5J51 - chains A and B of the 4 polymer chains in the assembly; structure by X-ray diffraction, 1.67 A resolution.

# Chain A
Name: Agglutinin alpha chain
From: Artocarpus integer
Reference sequence: P18670 (LECA_ARTIN); residues 1-133 here = UniProt positions 1-133
Amino-acid sequence (133 residues; numbered 1 to 133; the number before each row is that of its first residue):
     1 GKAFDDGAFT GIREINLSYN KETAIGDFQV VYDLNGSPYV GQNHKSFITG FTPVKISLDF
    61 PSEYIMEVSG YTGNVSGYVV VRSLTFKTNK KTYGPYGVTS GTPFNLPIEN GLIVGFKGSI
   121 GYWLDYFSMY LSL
Swiss-Prot annotation at these positions:
  - region: Val68 to Asn89 (IgA-binding)
  - glycosylation (N-linked (GlcNAc...) asparagine): Asn43, Asn74
What the authors report for this chain:
  - binding site for alpha-D-galactopyranose: Gly1, Phe47, Tyr78, Tyr122, Trp123, Asp125

# Chain B
Name: Agglutinin beta-3 chain
From: Artocarpus integer
Reference sequence: P18673 (LECB3_ARTIN); residue numbers follow UniProt; this construct covers 2-20
Amino-acid sequence (19 residues; row label = number of the first residue in the row):
     2 EQSGISQTVI VGPWGAKVS
Unresolved in the structure: 2-3, 19-20

# Chain A / chain B interface
Contacting residue pairs (27; chain A residue first):
  Ala8(A) - Thr9(B)
  Thr72(A) - Gly16(B)
  Val79(A) - Gly16(B)
  Val79(A) - Ala17(B)
  Val81(A) - Trp15(B)
  Phe104(A) - Trp15(B)
  Leu106(A) - Val12(B)  hydrophobic
  Leu106(A) - Trp15(B)  hydrophobic
  Asp125(A) - Gly16(B)
  Asp125(A) - Ala17(B)  hydrogen bond (backbone-backbone)
  Tyr126(A) - Trp15(B)
  Tyr126(A) - Ala17(B)
  Phe127(A) - Pro14(B)
  Phe127(A) - Trp15(B)  hydrogen bond (backbone-backbone)
  Ser128(A) - Ile11(B)
  Ser128(A) - Val12(B)
  Ser128(A) - Gly13(B)
  Ser128(A) - Pro14(B)
  Met129(A) - Ile11(B)
  Met129(A) - Val12(B)  hydrogen bond (backbone-backbone)
  Met129(A) - Trp15(B)  hydrophobic
  Tyr130(A) - Thr9(B)
  Tyr130(A) - Val10(B)
  Tyr130(A) - Ile11(B)  hydrophobic
  Leu131(A) - Thr9(B)
  Leu131(A) - Val10(B)  hydrogen bond (backbone-backbone)
  Leu131(A) - Val12(B)  hydrophobic
Other interface residues (no listed pair), chain A (15 interface residues in all): Val114, Lys117

# Overview
Chain A and chain B form an interface of 15 and 9 residues respectively; the contacts include 4 hydrogen
bonds. Main-chain hydrogen bonds include Asp125(A)-Ala17(B), Phe127(A)-Trp15(B) and Met129(A)-Val12(B). The
paper reports a binding site for alpha-D-galactopyranose at Gly1(A), Phe47(A) and Tyr78(A) among others.
Here chain A is Agglutinin alpha chain and chain B is Agglutinin beta-3 chain, both from Artocarpus integer.
Entry 5J51 (Structure of tetrameric jacalin complexed with Gal alpha-(1,4) Gal) was determined by X-ray
diffraction (same publication as 5JM1).
